PDB entry 2ZCY | X-ray diffraction, 2.90 A resolution | chains D and E of the 28 polymer chains in the assembly

== Chain D ==
Protein: Proteasome component PUP2
From: Saccharomyces cerevisiae
Notes: EC 3.4.25.1
UniProt: P32379 (PSA5_YEAST); the construct lacks a stretch of the UniProt sequence and is renumbered around it, so the offset changes along the chain: 1-123 = UniProt 1-123; 125-144 = UniProt 131-150; 145-180 = UniProt 152-187; 184-202 = UniProt 191-209; 3 more segments
Sequence (260 residues; each row starts with the number of its first residue; note: 7 numbers in that range are skipped by the numbering (no residue carries them; nothing is unmodelled there); a row labelled like 12A-12G holds insertion residues (12A, then the next letters in order)):
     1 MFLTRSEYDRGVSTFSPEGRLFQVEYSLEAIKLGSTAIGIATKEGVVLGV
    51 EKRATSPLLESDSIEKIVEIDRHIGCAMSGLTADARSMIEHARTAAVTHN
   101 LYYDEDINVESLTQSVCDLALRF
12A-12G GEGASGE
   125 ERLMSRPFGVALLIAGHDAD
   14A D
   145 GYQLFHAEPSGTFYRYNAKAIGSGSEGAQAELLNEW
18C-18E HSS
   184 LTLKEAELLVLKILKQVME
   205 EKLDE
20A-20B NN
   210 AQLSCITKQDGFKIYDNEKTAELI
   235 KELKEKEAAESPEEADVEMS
Unresolved in the structure: 1-8, 245-254

== Chain E ==
Protein: Proteasome component PRE5
From: Saccharomyces cerevisiae
Notes: EC 3.4.25.1
UniProt: P40302 (PSA1_YEAST); the construct has insertions or renumbered stretches relative to UniProt, so the offset changes along the chain: 3-60 = UniProt 1-58; 63-180 = UniProt 59-176; 183-204 = UniProt 183-204; 210-233 = UniProt 211-234
Sequence (234 residues; row label = number of the first residue in the row; note: 7 numbers in that range are skipped by the numbering (no residue carries them; nothing is unmodelled there); a row labelled like 18A-18F holds insertion residues (18A, then the next letters in order)):
     3 MFRNNYDGDTVTFSPTGRLFQVEYALEAIKQGSVTVGLRSNTHAVLVALK
    53 RNADELSS
    63 YQKKIIKCDEHMGLSLAGLAPDARVLSNYLRQQCNYSSLVFNRKLAVERA
   113 GHLLCDKAQKNTQSYGGRPYGVGLLIIGYDKSGAHLLEFQPSGNVTELYG
   163 TAIGARSQGAKTYLERTL
18A-18F DTFIKI
   183 DGNPDELIKAGVEAISQSLRDE
   206 SL
 2B-2E TVDN
   210 LSIAIVGKDTPFTIYDGEAVAKYI
Unresolved in the structure: 3
Swiss-Prot annotation at these positions:
  - modified residue: Ser16 (Phosphoserine)
  - cross-link: Lys191 (Glycyl lysine isopeptide (Lys-Gly) (interchain with G-Cter in ubiquitin))

== Interface between chain D and chain E ==
Residue-residue contacts (54):
  Gly12C(D) with Tyr127(E); Gly128(E); Gly129(E), hydrogen bond (backbone-backbone)
  Ala12D(D) with Gly128(E); Gly129(E)
  Ser12E(D) with Lys122(E); Asn123(E), hydrogen bond (backbone-side chain); Ser126(E); Gly129(E)
  Ser13(D) with Gly128(E); Arg130(E)
  Thr14(D) with Gly10(E); Gln23(E)
  Phe15(D) with Gln23(E), hydrogen bond (backbone-side chain); Tyr26(E); Ala27(E), hydrophobic; Leu81(E), hydrophobic; Arg130(E); Pro131(E); Gly133(E)
  Ser16(D) with Tyr26(E)
  Pro17(D) with Tyr26(E), hydrophobic; Glu29(E)
  Glu18(D) with Glu29(E); Gln33(E), hydrogen bond (backbone-side chain)
  Gly19(D) with Tyr26(E); Ala30(E)
  Arg20(D) with Gln33(E), hydrogen bond
  Leu21(D) with Arg130(E)
  Gln114(D) with Arg86(E), hydrogen bond
  Asp118(D) with Arg86(E), salt bridge
  Leu121(D) with Pro83(E), hydrophobic; Asp84(E); Arg130(E)
  Ser154(D) with Pro83(E)
  Gly155(D) with Pro83(E)
  Thr156(D) with Pro83(E)
  Phe157(D) with Gln64(E)
  Tyr158(D) with Ser60(E); Gln64(E)
  Arg159(D) with Leu58(E); Ser59(E); Ser60(E), hydrogen bond (backbone-backbone)
  Tyr160(D) with Ala55(E); Asp56(E); Leu58(E); Ser59(E)
  Asn161(D) with Leu58(E), hydrogen bond (backbone-backbone)
  Ala162(D) with Leu58(E)
  Gln173(D) with Asp56(E), hydrogen bond; Leu58(E)
  Leu176(D) with Leu58(E)
  Leu177(D) with Asp56(E); Leu58(E), hydrophobic
Also at the interface, not in a pair above, chain D (30 interface residues in all): Arg10, Gly11, Lys163
Also at the interface, not in a pair above, chain E (34 interface residues in all): Arg5, Asp9, Arg53, Asn54, Glu57, Lys65, Ala82, Tyr132

== Summary ==
The interface between chain D and chain E involves 30 residues on one side and 34 on the other, with 9
hydrogen bonds and 1 salt bridge. Polar contacts include Asp118(D)-Arg86(E), Ser12E(D)-Asn123(E) and
Phe15(D)-Gln23(E).
Chain D is Proteasome component PUP2 and chain E is Proteasome component PRE5, both from Saccharomyces
cerevisiae; the structure, yeast 20S proteasome:syringolin A-complex, was determined by X-ray diffraction,
deposited together with 3BDM.
